PDB entry 9LJ2 | electron microscopy, 2.98 A resolution | chains I and K of the 12 polymer chains in the assembly

== Chain I ==
Molecule: 147-nt DNA strand
Source organism: Escherichia coli K-12
Sequence (147 nucleotides; numbered 1 to 147; the number before each row is that of its first residue):
     1 TCAGGATGTA TATATCTGAC ACGTGCCTGG AGACTAGGGA GTAATCCCCT TGGCGCTTAA
    61 ACGCACGTAC GCGCTGTCCC CCGCGTTTTA ACCGCCAAGG GGATTACTCC CTAGTCTCCA
   121 GGCACGTGTC AGATATATAC ATCCGAT

== Chain K ==
Molecule: ISWI chromatin-remodeling complex ATPase ISW1
Source organism: Saccharomyces cerevisiae S288C
Notes: EC 3.6.4.-
UniProtKB: P38144 (ISW1_YEAST); residue numbers follow UniProt; this construct covers 1-1129
Chain sequence (1129 residues; numbered 1 to 1129; the number before each row is that of its first residue):
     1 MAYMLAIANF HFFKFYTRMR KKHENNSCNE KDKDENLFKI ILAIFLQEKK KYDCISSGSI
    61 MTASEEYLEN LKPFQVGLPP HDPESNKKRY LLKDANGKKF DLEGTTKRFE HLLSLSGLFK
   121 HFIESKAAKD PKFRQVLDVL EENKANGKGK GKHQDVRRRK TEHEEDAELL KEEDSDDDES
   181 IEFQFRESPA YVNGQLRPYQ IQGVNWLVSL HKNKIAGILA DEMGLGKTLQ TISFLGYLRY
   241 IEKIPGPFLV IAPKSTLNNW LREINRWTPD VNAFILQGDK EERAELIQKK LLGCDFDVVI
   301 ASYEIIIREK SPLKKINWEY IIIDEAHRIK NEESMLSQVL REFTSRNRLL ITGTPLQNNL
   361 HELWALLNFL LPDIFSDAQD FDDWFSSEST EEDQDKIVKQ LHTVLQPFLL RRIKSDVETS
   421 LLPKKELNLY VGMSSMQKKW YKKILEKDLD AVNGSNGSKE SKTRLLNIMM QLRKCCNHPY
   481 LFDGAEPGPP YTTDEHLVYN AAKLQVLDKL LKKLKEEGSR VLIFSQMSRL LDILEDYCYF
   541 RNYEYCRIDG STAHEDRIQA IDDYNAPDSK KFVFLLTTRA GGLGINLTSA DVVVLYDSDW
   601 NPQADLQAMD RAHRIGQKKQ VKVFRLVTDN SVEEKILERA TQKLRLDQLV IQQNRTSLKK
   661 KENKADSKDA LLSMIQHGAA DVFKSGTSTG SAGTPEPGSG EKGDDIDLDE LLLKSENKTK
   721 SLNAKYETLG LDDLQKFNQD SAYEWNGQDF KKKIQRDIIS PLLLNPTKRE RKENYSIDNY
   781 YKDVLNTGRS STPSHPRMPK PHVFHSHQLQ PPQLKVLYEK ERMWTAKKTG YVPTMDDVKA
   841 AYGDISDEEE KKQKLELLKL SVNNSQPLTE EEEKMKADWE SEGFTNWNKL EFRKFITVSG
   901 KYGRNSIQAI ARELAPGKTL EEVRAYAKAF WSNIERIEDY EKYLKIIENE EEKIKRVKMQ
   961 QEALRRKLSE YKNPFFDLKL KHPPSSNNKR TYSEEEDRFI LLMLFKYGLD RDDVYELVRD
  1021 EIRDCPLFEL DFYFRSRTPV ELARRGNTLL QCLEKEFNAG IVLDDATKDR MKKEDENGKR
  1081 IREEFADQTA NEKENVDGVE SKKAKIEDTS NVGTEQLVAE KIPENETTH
Disordered / not traced: 1-68, 145-178, 448-463, 656-703, 753-763, 776-1129
Curated features (UniProtKB/Swiss-Prot):
  - motif: Asp324 to His327 (DEAH box)
  - binding site (ATP): Asp221 to Thr228
  - modified residue: Thr694 (Phosphothreonine), Ser846 (Phosphoserine)
  - mutagenesis: Lys227 (K227A: Abolishes ATPase activity)
Ion coordination: Mg2+: Asp324, Glu325 (together with ADP)
Residues lining bound ligands: ADP (adenosine-5'-diphosphate): Gln195, Arg197, Gln200, Gly224, Gly226, Lys227, Thr228, Leu229, Thr256, Trp267, Asp324, Glu325

== Interface between chain I and chain K ==
Contacting residue pairs (18; chain I residue first):
  DA14(I) with Lys315(K), phosphate contact
  DT15(I) with Lys315(K), salt bridge to the phosphate
  DC16(I) with Lys314(K), salt bridge to the phosphate
  DG94(I) with Arg328(K), hydrogen bond to the phosphate
  DC95(I) with Arg328(K), salt bridge to the phosphate; Ser334(K), phosphate contact; Met335(K), hydrogen bond to the phosphate; Leu336(K), hydrogen bond to the phosphate
  DC96(I) with Lys330(K), salt bridge to the phosphate; Asn331(K), phosphate contact
  DA97(I) with Lys330(K), salt bridge to the phosphate; Asn358(K), hydrogen bond to the phosphate; Arg579(K), salt bridge to the phosphate; Asn601(K), hydrogen bond to the phosphate
  DA98(I) with Trp600(K), phosphate contact; Arg639(K), phosphate contact; Lys643(K), salt bridge to the phosphate
  DG99(I) with Arg639(K), salt bridge to the phosphate
Also at the interface, not in a pair above, chain I (10 interface residues in all): DG100
Also at the interface, not in a pair above, chain K (20 interface residues in all): Lys310, Ser311, His327, Met469, Gln739, Ser741

== Summary ==
10 residues of chain I face 20 of chain K across their interface, with 5 hydrogen bonds and 8 salt bridges.
Polar contacts include DG94(I)-Arg328(K), DC95(I)-Met335(K) and DC95(I)-Leu336(K). Chain K binds ADP. From
UniProt: 8 ATP-binding residues and one mutagenesis site on chain K.
Chain I is a 147-nt DNA strand (Escherichia coli K-12) and chain K is ISWI chromatin-remodeling complex ATPase
ISW1 (Saccharomyces cerevisiae S288C); the structure, Structure of isw1-nucleosome double-bound complex in
ADP-ADP+ state, was determined by electron microscopy together with 9JNT, 9JNU, 9JNV, 9JO2, 9JO5 and 9LIU from
the same study.
